PDB entry 5ZSL | X-ray diffraction, 2.30 A resolution | chains B and E of the 4 polymer chains in the assembly

# Chain B
Protein: Toll-like receptor 7
From: Macaca mulatta
UniProt: B3Y653 (B3Y653_MACMU); residue numbers follow UniProt; this construct covers 27-839
Sequence (823 residues; row label = number of the first residue in the row):
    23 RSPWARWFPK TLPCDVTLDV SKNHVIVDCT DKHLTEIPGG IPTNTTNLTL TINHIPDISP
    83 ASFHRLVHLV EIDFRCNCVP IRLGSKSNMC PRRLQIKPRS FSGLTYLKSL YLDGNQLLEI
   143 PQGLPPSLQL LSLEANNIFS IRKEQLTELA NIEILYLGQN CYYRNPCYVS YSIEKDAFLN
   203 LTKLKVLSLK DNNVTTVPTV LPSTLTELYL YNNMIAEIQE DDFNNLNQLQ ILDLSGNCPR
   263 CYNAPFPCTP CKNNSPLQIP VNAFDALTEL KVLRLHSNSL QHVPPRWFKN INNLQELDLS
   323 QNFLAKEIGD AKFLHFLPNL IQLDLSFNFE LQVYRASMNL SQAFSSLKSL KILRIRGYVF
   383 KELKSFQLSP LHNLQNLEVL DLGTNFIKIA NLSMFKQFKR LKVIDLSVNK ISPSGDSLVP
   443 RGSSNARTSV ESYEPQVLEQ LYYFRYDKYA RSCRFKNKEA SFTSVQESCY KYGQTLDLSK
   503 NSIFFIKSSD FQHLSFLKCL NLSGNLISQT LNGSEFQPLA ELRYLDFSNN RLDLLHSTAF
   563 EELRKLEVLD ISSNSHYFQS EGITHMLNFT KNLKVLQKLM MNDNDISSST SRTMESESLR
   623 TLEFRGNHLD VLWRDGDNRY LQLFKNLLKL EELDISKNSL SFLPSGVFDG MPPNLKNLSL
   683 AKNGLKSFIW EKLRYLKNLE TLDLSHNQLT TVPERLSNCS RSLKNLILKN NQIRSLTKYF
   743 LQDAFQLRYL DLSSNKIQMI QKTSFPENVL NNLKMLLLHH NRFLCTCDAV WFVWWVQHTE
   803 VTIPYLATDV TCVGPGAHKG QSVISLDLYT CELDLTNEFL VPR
Disordered / not traced: 23-26, 436-456, 479-489, 836-845
Sequence notes: expression tag (23-26, 840-845); engineered mutation Gln167 (Asn in B3Y653), Gln389 (Asn in B3Y653), Gln488 (Asn in B3Y653), Gln799 (Asn in B3Y653)
Disulfides: Cys36-Cys51, Cys98-Cys475, Cys100-Cys112, Cys183-Cys189, Cys260-Cys273, Cys263-Cys270, Cys491-Cys521, Cys787-Cys814, Cys789-Cys833
Covalent attachments: N-acetylglucosamine (NAG) linked to Asn69, Asn215, Asn361, Asn413, Asn523, Asn534, Asn590, Asn679, Asn720
Residues lining bound ligands:
  - GGUUGG (9K9; 2-amino-9-[(2S,3aR,4R,6R,6aR)-2-hydroxy-6-(hydroxymethyl)-2-oxotetrahydro-2H-2lambda~5~-furo[3,4-d][1,3,2]dioxaphosphol-4-yl]-3,9-dihydro-6H-purin-6-one), molecule 1: Tyr264, Phe351, Leu353, Gln354, Val355, Tyr356, Val381, Phe408, Lys410, Lys432
  - GGUUGG (9K9), molecule 2: Thr532, Asp555, Leu557, Gly584, Ile585, Thr586

# Chain E
Molecule: 6-nt RNA strand
Sequence (6 nucleotides; row label = number of the first residue in the row; numbers below 1 keep their minus sign (G-1 is residue -1)):
    -1 GGUUGA
Disordered / not traced: -1 to 0

# Chain B / chain E interface
Contacting residue pairs - 31 pairs, chain B then chain E:
  Ile74(B) - U1(E)  sugar contact
  His76(B) - U1(E)  hydrogen bond to the base
  Arg97(B) - U2(E)  hydrogen bond to the base
  Cys98(B) - U1(E)  base contact
  Cys98(B) - U2(E)  base contact
  Val101(B) - U1(E)  base contact
  Leu105(B) - U1(E)  sugar contact
  Leu105(B) - U2(E)  phosphate contact
  Leu105(B) - G3(E)  phosphate contact
  Gly106(B) - U1(E)  sugar contact
  Ser107(B) - U1(E)  phosphate contact
  Asp135(B) - U2(E)  base contact
  Glu156(B) - U2(E)  hydrogen bond to the base
  Ala157(B) - U2(E)  base contact
  Gln181(B) - U2(E)  hydrogen bond to the sugar
  Gln181(B) - G3(E)  phosphate contact
  Tyr184(B) - U2(E)  hydrogen bond to the phosphate
  Tyr184(B) - G3(E)  hydrogen bond to the phosphate
  Tyr185(B) - A4(E)  phosphate contact
  Arg186(B) - G3(E)  salt bridge to the phosphate
  Arg467(B) - G3(E)  hydrogen bond to the sugar
  Arg467(B) - A4(E)  salt bridge to the phosphate
  Tyr468(B) - A4(E)  hydrogen bond to the phosphate
  Asp469(B) - A4(E)  hydrogen bond to the phosphate
  Ala472(B) - U2(E)  sugar contact
  Ala472(B) - G3(E)  sugar contact
  Arg473(B) - U2(E)  hydrogen bond to the sugar
  Ser474(B) - U2(E)  phosphate contact
  Ser474(B) - G3(E)  base contact
  Cys475(B) - U1(E)  hydrogen bond to the phosphate
  Cys475(B) - U2(E)  hydrogen bond to the phosphate
Also at the interface, not in a pair above, chain B (24 interface residues in all): Asn110, Lys470

# In short
Chain B and chain E form an interface of 24 and 4 residues respectively; the contacts include 12 hydrogen
bonds and 2 salt bridges. Polar contacts include His76(B)-U1(E), Arg97(B)-U2(E) and Glu156(B)-U2(E). Ligands
of chain B: GGUUGG.
Here chain B is Toll-like receptor 7 (Macaca mulatta) and chain E is a 6-nt RNA strand. Entry 5ZSL (Crystal
structure of monkey TLR7 in complex with GGUUGG) was determined by X-ray diffraction together with 5ZSA, 5ZSB,
5ZSC, 5ZSD, 5ZSE, 5ZSM and 5ZSN from the same study.
